PDB entry 5ED1 | X-ray diffraction, 2.77 A resolution | chains A and B of the 3 polymer chains in the assembly

# Chain A
Protein: Double-stranded RNA-specific editase 1
Organism: Homo sapiens
Notes: EC 3.5.4.37; fragment: A to I editase
Reference sequence: P78563 (RED1_HUMAN), isoform P78563-4; residues 299-701 here correspond to UniProt positions 327-729 (UniProt number = residue number + 28)
Sequence (403 residues; each row starts with the number of its first residue):
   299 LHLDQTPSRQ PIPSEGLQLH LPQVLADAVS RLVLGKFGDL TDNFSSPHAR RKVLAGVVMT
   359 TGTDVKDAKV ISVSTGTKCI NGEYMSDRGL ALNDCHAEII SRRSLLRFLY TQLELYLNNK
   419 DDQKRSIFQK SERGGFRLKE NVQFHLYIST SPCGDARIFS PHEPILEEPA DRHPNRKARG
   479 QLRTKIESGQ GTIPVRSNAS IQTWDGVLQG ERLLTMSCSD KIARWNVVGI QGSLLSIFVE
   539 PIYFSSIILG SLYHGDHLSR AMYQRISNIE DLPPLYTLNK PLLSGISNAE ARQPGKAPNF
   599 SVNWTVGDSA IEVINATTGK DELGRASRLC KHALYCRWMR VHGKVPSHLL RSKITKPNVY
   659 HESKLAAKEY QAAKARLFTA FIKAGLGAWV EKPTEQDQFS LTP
Disordered / not traced: 299-304, 701
Differences from the reference sequence: engineered mutation Gln488 (Glu516 in P78563)
Metal / ion sites: Zn2+: His394, Cys451, Cys516 (shared with 8AZ_12(B) of chain B)
Small-molecule neighbours: inositol hexakisphosphate (IHP): Asn391, Asp392, Ile397, Arg400, Arg401, Thr513, Lys519, Arg522, Gly530, Ser531, Lys629, Tyr658, Lys662, Tyr668, Lys672, Trp687, Val688, Glu689, Lys690, Asp695
What the authors report for this chain:
  - binding site for the 23-nt RNA strand (chain B): Val351, Thr375, Lys376, Glu396, Arg455, Ser486
  - catalytic residues: Glu396 (citing earlier work)
  - binding site for the 23-nt RNA strand: Arg348, Gly487, Gln488, Ser495, Arg510, Gly593, Lys594
  - specificity-determining residues: Ser486, Gly489
  - mutagenesis - R348A, R510A, R510Q, G593A, G593E, K594A: decreased catalytic activity
  - conformationally variable residues (order/disorder transition): Ala454 to Arg477
  - mutagenesis - E488Q: increased catalytic activity (citing earlier work)

# Chain B
Molecule: 23-nt RNA strand
Sequence (23 nucleotides; row label = number of the first residue in the row):
     1 UUCCCCACAU UXGACGUUCA GUC
Modified positions: 8AZ (8-aza-nebularine-5'-monophosphate) at position 12
Metal / ion sites: Zn2+: 8AZ_12 (shared with His394(A), Cys451(A), Cys516(A) of chain A)

# How chain A and chain B interact
Pairs across the interface (29; chain A residue first):
  Val351(A) - 8AZ_12(B)  base contact
  Gly374(A) - 8AZ_12(B)  base contact
  Thr375(A) - 8AZ_12(B)  hydrogen bond to the sugar
  Thr375(A) - G13(B)  hydrogen bond to the phosphate
  Lys376(A) - G13(B)  salt bridge to the phosphate
  Lys376(A) - A14(B)  salt bridge to the phosphate
  His394(A) - 8AZ_12(B)  hydrogen bond to the sugar
  Glu396(A) - 8AZ_12(B)  base contact
  Ser449(A) - 8AZ_12(B)  base contact
  Pro450(A) - 8AZ_12(B)  base contact
  Cys451(A) - 8AZ_12(B)  base contact
  Arg455(A) - 8AZ_12(B)  salt bridge to the phosphate
  Pro459(A) - U10(B)  sugar contact
  Arg470(A) - U1(B)  phosphate contact
  His471(A) - U2(B)  salt bridge to the phosphate
  Pro472(A) - U2(B)  phosphate contact
  Asn473(A) - U1(B)  phosphate contact
  Asn473(A) - U2(B)  hydrogen bond to the phosphate
  Arg474(A) - U2(B)  hydrogen bond to the phosphate
  Arg474(A) - C3(B)  salt bridge to the phosphate
  Lys475(A) - C3(B)  hydrogen bond to the phosphate
  Ser486(A) - G13(B)  hydrogen bond to the base
  Ser486(A) - A14(B)  hydrogen bond to the sugar
  Gly487(A) - G13(B)  hydrogen bond to the base
  Gln488(A) - U11(B)  hydrogen bond to the sugar
  Gln488(A) - G13(B)  base contact
  Gly489(A) - U11(B)  base contact
  Cys516(A) - 8AZ_12(B)  base contact
  Ala595(A) - G13(B)  phosphate contact
Also at the interface, not in a pair above, chain A (30 interface residues in all): Cys377, Ala395, Thr448, Ile484, Glu485, Asn597, Thr615

# In short
30 residues of chain A and 8 residues of chain B are in contact, with 10 hydrogen bonds and 5 salt bridges.
Polar pairs include Ser486(A)-G13(B), Gly487(A)-G13(B) and Thr375(A)-8AZ_12(B). The paper reports the
catalytic residue Glu396(A); R348A, R510A and R510Q of chain A, among others, reduce catalytic activity; 7
substitutions were tested in all.
Chain A is Double-stranded RNA-specific editase 1 (Homo sapiens) and chain B is a 23-nt RNA strand; the
structure, Human Adenosine Deaminase Acting on dsRNA (ADAR2) mutant E488Q bound to dsRNA sequence derived from
S. ..., was determined by X-ray diffraction (same publication as 5ED2, 5HP2 and 5HP3).
